PDB entry 7XMV | electron microscopy, 2.60 A resolution | chains A and C of the 6 polymer chains in the assembly

# Chain A (and C)
Molecule: Ribose-phosphate pyrophosphokinase
From: Escherichia coli str. K-12 substr. MG1655
Notes: EC 2.7.6.1; chain C of this document is another copy of the same molecule, construct and numbering; everything in this record applies to it too
Reference sequence: P0A717 (KPRS_ECOLI); residue numbers follow UniProt; this construct covers 1-315
Chain sequence (321 residues; row label = number of the first residue in the row):
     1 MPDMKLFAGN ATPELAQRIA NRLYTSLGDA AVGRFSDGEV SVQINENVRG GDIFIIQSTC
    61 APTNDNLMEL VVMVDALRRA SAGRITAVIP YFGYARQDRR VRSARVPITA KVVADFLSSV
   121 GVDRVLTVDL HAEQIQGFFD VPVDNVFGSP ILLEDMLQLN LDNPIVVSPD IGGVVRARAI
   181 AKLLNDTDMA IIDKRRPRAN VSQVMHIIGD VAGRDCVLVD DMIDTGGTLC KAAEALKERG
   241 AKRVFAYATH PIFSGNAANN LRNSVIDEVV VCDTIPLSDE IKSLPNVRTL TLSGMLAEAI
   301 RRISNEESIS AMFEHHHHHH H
Disordered / not traced: 1-2, 197-202, 316-321
Construct notes: expression tag (316-321)
Ion coordination: Mg2+: Asp170 (together with 5-O-phosphono-alpha-D-ribofuranose)
Residues lining bound ligands:
  - ADP (adenosine-5'-diphosphate), molecule 1: Phe35, Asp37, Glu39
  - ADP, molecule 2: Arg96, Gln97, Arg99, His131, Asp224
  - adenosine monophosphate (AMP), molecule 1: Arg99, Val101, Arg102
  - adenosine monophosphate (AMP), molecule 2: Glu133, Phe147, Ser149, Val175, Arg176, Ala179, Lys182
  - 5-O-phosphono-alpha-D-ribofuranose (HSX): Arg96, His131, Asp170, Asp220, Asp221, Met222, Ile223, Asp224, Thr225, Gly226, Gly227, Thr228, Leu229
Curated features (UniProtKB/Swiss-Prot):
  - active site: Lys194
  - binding site (ATP): Asp37 to Glu39, Arg96, Gln97
  - binding site (Mg(2+)): His131, Asp170
  - binding site (D-ribose 5-phosphate): Arg196, Asp220, Asp224 to Thr228
  - natural variant: Asp129 (D129A: In mutant PRSA1)
  - mutagenesis: Asp220 (D220E: 4-fold decrease in the affinity binding for Rib-5-P in the presence of magnesium ions. In the presence of cobalt ions, it shows a 15-fold decrease in the affinity binding for Rib-5-P ...), Asp221 (D221A: The affinity binding for ATP is comparable to those of the wild-type, apart from a slight decrease in the presence of manganese ions ...), Asp224 (D224A: With magnesium or manganese ions, the affinity binding values for ATP and Rib-5-P are comparable to those of the wild-type ...)
From the paper describing this entry:
  - binding site for adenosine monophosphate: Arg102
  - mutagenesis - E133A: decreased catalytic activity on ATP

# Chain A / chain C interface
Pairs across the interface (56; chain A residue first):
  Asp98(A) - Gln134(C)  hydrogen bond
  Arg99(A) - Glu133(C)
  Arg99(A) - Gln136(C)
  Arg100(A) - Gln136(C)  hydrogen bond (backbone-side chain)
  Arg100(A) - Val143(C)
  Arg102(A) - Phe313(C)
  Ser103(A) - Asp144(C)  hydrogen bond
  Ser103(A) - Ile309(C)
  Arg105(A) - Ser308(C)
  Lys111(A) - Gly137(C)  hydrogen bond (side chain-backbone)
  Lys111(A) - Phe139(C)
  Lys111(A) - Asp140(C)  salt bridge
  Asp115(A) - Asp140(C)
  Glu133(A) - Arg99(C)
  Gln134(A) - Asp98(C)  hydrogen bond
  Gln134(A) - Gln134(C)
  Gln134(A) - Phe138(C)
  Gln136(A) - Arg99(C)
  Gln136(A) - Arg100(C)  hydrogen bond (side chain-backbone)
  Gly137(A) - Lys111(C)  hydrogen bond (backbone-side chain)
  Gly137(A) - Phe138(C)
  Phe138(A) - Gln134(C)
  Phe138(A) - Gly137(C)
  Phe138(A) - Phe138(C)  hydrophobic
  Phe139(A) - Lys111(C)
  Asp140(A) - Lys111(C)  salt bridge
  Asp140(A) - Asp115(C)
  Val143(A) - Arg100(C)  hydrogen bond (backbone-side chain)
  Asp144(A) - Ser103(C)  hydrogen bond
  Ile171(A) - Val174(C)  hydrophobic
  Ile171(A) - Arg178(C)
  Ile171(A) - Met189(C)  hydrophobic
  Val174(A) - Ile171(C)  hydrophobic
  Arg178(A) - Ile171(C)
  Arg178(A) - Asp193(C)  salt bridge
  Arg178(A) - Lys194(C)  hydrogen bond (side chain-backbone)
  Ala181(A) - Arg195(C)
  Lys182(A) - Arg195(C)
  Asp186(A) - Arg195(C)  salt bridge
  Thr187(A) - Arg195(C)  hydrogen bond (backbone-side chain)
  Met189(A) - Ile171(C)  hydrophobic
  Met189(A) - Ile208(C)
  Ile191(A) - Ile191(C)  hydrophobic
  Asp193(A) - Arg178(C)  salt bridge
  Lys194(A) - Arg178(C)  hydrogen bond (backbone-side chain)
  Arg195(A) - Ala181(C)
  Arg195(A) - Lys182(C)
  Arg195(A) - Asp186(C)  salt bridge
  Arg195(A) - Thr187(C)  hydrogen bond (side chain-backbone)
  Ile208(A) - Met189(C)
  Ile208(A) - Ile208(C)
  Ile208(A) - Gly209(C)
  Gly209(A) - Ile208(C)
  Ser308(A) - Arg105(C)
  Ile309(A) - Ser103(C)
  Phe313(A) - Arg102(C)
Also at the interface, not in a pair above, chain A (41 interface residues in all): Ile108, Ala132, Asn145, Phe147, Val175, Arg196, Ser310
Also at the interface, not in a pair above, chain C (40 interface residues in all): Ile108, Ala132, Phe147, Val175, Arg196, Ser310

# Summary
41 residues of chain A face 40 of chain C across their interface, with 13 hydrogen bonds and 6 salt bridges.
Polar pairs include Lys111(A)-Asp140(C), Arg178(A)-Asp193(C) and Asp186(A)-Arg195(C). Ligands of chain A:
5-O-phosphono-alpha-D-ribofuranose, ADP and adenosine monophosphate. From the paper: a binding site for
adenosine monophosphate at Arg102(A); E133A of chain A reduces catalytic activity on ATP.
Chain A and chain C are both Ribose-phosphate pyrophosphokinase (Escherichia coli str. K-12 substr. MG1655);
the structure, E.coli phosphoribosylpyrophosphate (PRPP) synthetase type A(AMP/ADP) filament bound with ADP,
AMP and R5P, was determined by electron microscopy together with 7XMU and 7XN3 from the same study.
